Entry 8ZAA (electron microscopy, 3.46 A resolution); this record covers chains D and E of the 4 polymer chains in the assembly.

[Chain D]
Protein: Butyrophilin subfamily 3 member A1
From: Homo sapiens
Reference sequence: O00481 (BT3A1_HUMAN); residues 258-484 here correspond to UniProt positions 287-513 (UniProt number = residue number + 29)
Amino-acid sequence (227 residues; each row starts with the number of its first residue):
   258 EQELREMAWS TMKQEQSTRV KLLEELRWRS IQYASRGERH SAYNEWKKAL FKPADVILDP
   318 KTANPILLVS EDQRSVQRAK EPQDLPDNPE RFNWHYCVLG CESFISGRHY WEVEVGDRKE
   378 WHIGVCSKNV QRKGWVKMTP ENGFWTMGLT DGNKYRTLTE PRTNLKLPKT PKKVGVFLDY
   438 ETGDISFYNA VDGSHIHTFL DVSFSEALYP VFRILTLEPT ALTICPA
Not modelled in the structure: 258-265
Sequence notes: variant Thr-427 (Pro456 in O00481)
Small-molecule neighbours: 4-hydroxy-3-methyl butyl diphosphate (EIP): Trp-351, His-352, Tyr-353, His-379, Trp-392, Arg-413, Leu-415, Arg-419, Arg-470, Leu-472

[Chain E]
Protein: Butyrophilin subfamily 2 member A1
From: Homo sapiens
Reference sequence: Q7KYR7 (BT2A1_HUMAN); residues 240-499 here correspond to UniProt positions 268-527 (UniProt number = residue number + 28)
Amino-acid sequence (260 residues; row label = number of the first residue in the row):
   240 WINKLQKEKK ILSGEKEFER ETREIALKEL EKERVQKEEE LQVKEKLQEE LRWRRTFLHA
   300 VDVVLDPDTA HPDLFLSEDR RSVRRCPFRH LGESVPDNPE RFDSQPCVLG RESFASGKHY
   360 WEVEVENVIE WTVGVCRDSV ERKGEVLLIP QNGFWTLEMH KGQYRAVSSP DRILPLKESL
   420 CRVGVFLDYE AGDVSFYNMR DRSHIYTCPR SAFSVPVRPF FRLGCEDSPI FICPALTGAN
   480 GVTVPEEGLT LHRVGTHQSL
Not modelled in the structure: 494-499
Small-molecule neighbours: 4-hydroxy-3-methyl butyl diphosphate (EIP): Gly-480, Val-481, Thr-482, Val-483

[Chain D / chain E interface]
Contacting residue pairs - 5 pairs, chain D then chain E:
  Tyr-353(D) with Asn-479(E); Gly-480(E)
  Thr-407(D) with Thr-482(E)
  Arg-419(D) with Glu-485(E), hydrogen bond (backbone-side chain)
  Leu-472(D) with Gly-480(E)
Also at the interface, not in a pair above, chain D (7 interface residues in all): Glu-377, Arg-413, Arg-470

[In short]
Chain D and chain E form an interface of 7 and 4 residues respectively, with 1 hydrogen bond. The
hydrogen-bonded pair is Arg-419(D)/Glu-485(E). 4-hydroxy-3-methyl butyl diphosphate is bound between chain D
and chain E.
Chain D is Butyrophilin subfamily 3 member A1 and chain E is Butyrophilin subfamily 2 member A1, both from
Homo sapiens; the structure, Cryo-EM structure of intracellular HBMBPP-BTN2A1-BTN3A1 complex, was determined
by electron microscopy, deposited together with 8ZA6, 8ZA9, 8ZD4 and 9II6.
